PDB entry 2OUM | X-ray diffraction, 2.55 A resolution | chain A

[Chain A]
Protein: 50S ribosomal protein L1
Organism: Thermus thermophilus
Reference sequence: P27150 (RL1_THETH); residues 1-228 here correspond to UniProt positions 2-229 (UniProt number = residue number + 1)
Chain sequence (137 residues; numbered 1 to 228; 91 numbers in that range are skipped by the numbering (no residue carries them; nothing is unmodelled there); the number before each row is that of its first residue):
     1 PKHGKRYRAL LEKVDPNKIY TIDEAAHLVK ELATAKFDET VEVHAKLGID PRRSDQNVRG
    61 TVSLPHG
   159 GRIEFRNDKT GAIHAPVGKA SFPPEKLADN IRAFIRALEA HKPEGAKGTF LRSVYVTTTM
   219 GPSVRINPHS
Disordered / not traced: 1-8
From the paper describing this entry:
  - conformationally variable residues (loop rearrangement): Lys-30 to Glu-39, Asp-50 to Asn-57, Lys-200 to Phe-208, Thr-215 to Asn-225

[In short]
From the paper: conformational variability at Lys-30, Asp-50 and Lys-200 among others.
Chain A is 50S ribosomal protein L1 (Thermus thermophilus); the structure, The first domain of L1 from Thermus
thermophilus, was determined by X-ray diffraction together with 2OV7 from the same study.
